Entry 7E9H (electron microscopy, 4.00 A resolution); this record covers chains A and D of the 6 polymer chains in the assembly.

Chain A:
Name: Guanine nucleotide-binding protein G(i) subunit alpha-3
From: Homo sapiens
UniProtKB: P08754 (GNAI3_HUMAN); residue numbers follow UniProt; this construct covers 1-354
Amino-acid sequence (354 residues; each row starts with the number of its first residue):
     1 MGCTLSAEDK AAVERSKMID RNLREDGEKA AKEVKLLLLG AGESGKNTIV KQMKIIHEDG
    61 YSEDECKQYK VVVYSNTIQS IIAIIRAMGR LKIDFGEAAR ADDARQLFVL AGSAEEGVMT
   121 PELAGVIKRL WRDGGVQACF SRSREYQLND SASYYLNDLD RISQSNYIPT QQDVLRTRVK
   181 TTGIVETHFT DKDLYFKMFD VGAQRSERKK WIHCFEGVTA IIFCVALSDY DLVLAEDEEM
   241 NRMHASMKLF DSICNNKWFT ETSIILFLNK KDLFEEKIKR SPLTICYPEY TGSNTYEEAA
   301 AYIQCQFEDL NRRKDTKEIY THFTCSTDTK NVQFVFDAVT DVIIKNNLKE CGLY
Unresolved in the structure: 1-5, 57-182
Differences from the reference sequence: engineered mutation Asn47 (Ser in P08754), Asp191 (Phe in P08754), Ala203 (Gly in P08754), Ala245 (Glu in P08754), Ser326 (Ala in P08754)
UniProt features mapped onto this chain:
  - region: Lys35 to Lys46, Thr48 (G1 motif), Asp173 to Thr181 (G2 motif), Phe196 to Gly202, Gln204, Arg205 (G3 motif), Ile265 to Asp272 (G4 motif), Thr324, Cys325, Thr327 to Thr329 (G5 motif)
  - binding site (GTP): Gly42, Glu43, Ser44, Gly45, Lys46, Thr48, Asp150, Ser151, Leu175, Arg176, Thr177, Arg178, Val179, Lys180, Thr181, Val201, Asn269, Lys270, Asp272, Leu273 and 2 more in UniProt
  - binding site (GDP): Glu43, Ser44, Gly45, Lys46, Thr48, Ser151, Leu175, Arg176, Thr177, Arg178, Asn269, Lys270, Asp272, Cys325
  - binding site (Mg(2+)): Thr181
  - modified residue: Arg178 (ADP-ribosylarginine), Gln204 (Deamidated glutamine), Cys351 (ADP-ribosylcysteine)
  - lipidation: Gly2 (N-myristoyl glycine), Cys3 (S-palmitoyl cysteine)

Chain D:
Name: scFv16
From: Homo sapiens
Notes: antibody fragment or engineered binder
Amino-acid sequence (257 residues; each row starts with the number of its first residue):
     1 DVQLVESGGG LVQPGGSRKL SCSASGFAFS SFGMHWVRQA PEKGLEWVAY ISSGSGTIYY
    61 ADTVKGRFTI SRDDPKNTLF LQMTSLRSED TAMYYCVRSI YYYGSSPFDF WGQGTTLTVS
   121 SGGGGSGGGG SGGGGSDIVM TQATSSVPVT PGESVSISCR SSKSLLHSNG NTYLYWFLQR
   181 PGQSPQLLIY RMSNLASGVP DRFSGSGSGT AFTLTISRLE AEDVGVYYCM QHLEYPLTFG
   241 AGTKLELKAA ALEVLFQ
Unresolved in the structure: 1, 122-135, 248-257
Disulfide bonds: Cys22-Cys96

How chain A and chain D interact:
Residue-residue contacts - 10 pairs, chain A then chain D:
  Ser6(A) - His167(D)
  Ser6(A) - Tyr173(D)
  Ser6(A) - His232(D)
  Ser6(A) - Leu233(D)
  Ala7(A) - His232(D)
  Ala7(A) - Leu233(D)
  Glu8(A) - Arg191(D)
  Glu8(A) - His232(D)
  Lys10(A) - Tyr235(D)
  Ala11(A) - Tyr101(D)  hydrophobic
Other interface residues (no listed pair), chain A (6 interface residues in all): Glu14
Other interface residues (no listed pair), chain D (9 interface residues in all): Tyr50, Ser52

Overview:
6 residues of chain A face 9 of chain D across their interface. UniProt lists 22 GTP-binding residues, 14
GDP-binding residues and Mg2+-binding residue Thr181(A) on chain A.
Chain A is Guanine nucleotide-binding protein G(i) subunit alpha-3 and chain D is scFv16, both from Homo
sapiens; the structure, Cryo-EM structure of Gi-bound metabotropic glutamate receptor mGlu4, was determined by
electron microscopy, deposited together with 7E9G.
